Entry 7SXK (electron microscopy, 3.40 A resolution); this record covers chains h and f of the 12 polymer chains in the assembly.

[Chain h (and f)]
Molecule: Portal protein
From: Pseudomonas virus PaP3
Notes: chain f of this document is another copy of the same molecule, construct and numbering; everything in this record applies to it too
Reference sequence: Q8H9R8 (Q8H9R8_9CAUD); numbering as in UniProt (aligned over 1-705)
Chain sequence (705 residues; numbered 1 to 705; the number before each row is that of its first residue):
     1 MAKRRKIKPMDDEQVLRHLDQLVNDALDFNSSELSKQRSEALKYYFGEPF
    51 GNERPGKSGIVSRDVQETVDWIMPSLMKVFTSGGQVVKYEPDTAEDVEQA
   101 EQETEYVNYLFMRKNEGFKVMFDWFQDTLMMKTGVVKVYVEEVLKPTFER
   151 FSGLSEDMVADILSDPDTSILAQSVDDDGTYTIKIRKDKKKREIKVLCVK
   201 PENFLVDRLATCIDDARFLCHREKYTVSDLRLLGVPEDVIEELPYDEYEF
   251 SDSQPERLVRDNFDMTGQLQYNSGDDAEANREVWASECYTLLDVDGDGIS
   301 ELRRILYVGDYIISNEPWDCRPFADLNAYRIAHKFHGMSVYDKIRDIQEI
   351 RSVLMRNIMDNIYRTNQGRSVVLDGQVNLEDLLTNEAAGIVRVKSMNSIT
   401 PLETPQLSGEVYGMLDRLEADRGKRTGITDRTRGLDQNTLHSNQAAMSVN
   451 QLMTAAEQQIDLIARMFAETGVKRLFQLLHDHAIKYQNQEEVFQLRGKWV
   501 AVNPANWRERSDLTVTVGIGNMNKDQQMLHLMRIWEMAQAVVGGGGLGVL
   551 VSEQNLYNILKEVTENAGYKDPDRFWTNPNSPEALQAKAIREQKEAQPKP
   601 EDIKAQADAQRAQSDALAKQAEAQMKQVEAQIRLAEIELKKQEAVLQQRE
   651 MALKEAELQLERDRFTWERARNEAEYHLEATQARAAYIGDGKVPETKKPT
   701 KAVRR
Not modelled in the structure: 1-8, 149-184, 240-277, 642-705 (chain f: 1-8, 149-184, 242-276, 598-705)

[How chain h and chain f interact]
Pairs across the interface - 30 pairs, chain h then chain f:
  Arg417(h) - Met396(f)
  Ala420(h) - Ser398(f)
  Asp421(h) - Met396(f)
  Asp421(h) - Asn397(f)
  Lys424(h) - Ser370(f)  hydrogen bond (side chain-backbone)
  Lys424(h) - Val371(f)  hydrogen bond (side chain-backbone)
  Lys424(h) - Arg392(f)
  Lys424(h) - Asn397(f)  hydrogen bond (side chain-backbone)
  Lys424(h) - Ser398(f)
  Arg425(h) - Arg392(f)  hydrogen bond (side chain-backbone)
  Arg425(h) - Val393(f)
  Asp430(h) - Ile399(f)
  Arg431(h) - Ile399(f)
  Val449(h) - Ile362(f)  hydrophobic
  Val449(h) - Asn366(f)
  Leu452(h) - Asn366(f)
  Met453(h) - Ile362(f)
  Met453(h) - Tyr363(f)  hydrophobic
  Met453(h) - Asn366(f)
  Ala456(h) - Gly368(f)
  Ala456(h) - Gly389(f)
  Glu457(h) - Gly389(f)
  Glu457(h) - Ile390(f)  hydrogen bond (side chain-backbone)
  Leu462(h) - Ile390(f)  hydrophobic
  Val542(h) - Gln437(f)
  Gly543(h) - Gln437(f)  hydrogen bond (backbone-side chain)
  Gly544(h) - Arg431(f)  hydrogen bond (backbone-side chain)
  Gly545(h) - Arg431(f)
  Leu547(h) - Gln437(f)
  Leu550(h) - Arg431(f)
Also at the interface, not in a pair above, chain h (26 interface residues in all): Ile347, Leu418, Gln444, Ala445, Gln459, Gly546, Met625
Also at the interface, not in a pair above, chain f (24 interface residues in all): Gln367, Val372, Ala388, Val391, Ser395, Gln406, Tyr412, Lys594

[Summary]
26 residues of chain h face 24 of chain f across their interface, with 7 hydrogen bonds. Polar contacts
include Lys424(h)-Ser370(f), Lys424(h)-Val371(f) and Lys424(h)-Asn397(f).
Chain h and chain f are both Portal protein (Pseudomonas virus PaP3); the structure, Kinetically trapped
Pseudomonas-phage PaP3 portal protein - Full Length, was determined by electron microscopy, deposited together
with 7SYA, 7SZ4 and 7SZ6.
